PDB entry 6BK8 | electron microscopy, 3.30 A resolution | chains 5 and A of the 46 polymer chains in the assembly

== Chain 5 ==
Molecule: U5 snRNA
Source organism: Saccharomyces cerevisiae
Sequence (214 nucleotides; each row starts with the number of its first residue):
     1 AAGCAGCUUU ACAGAUCAAU GGCGGAGGGA GGUCAACAUC AAGAACUGUG GGCCUUUUAU
    61 UGCCUAUAGA ACUUAUAACG AACAUGGUUC UUGCCUUUUA CCAGAACCAU CCGGGUGUUG
   121 UCUCCAUAGA AACAGGUAAA GCUGUCCGUU ACUGUGGGCU UGCCAUAUUU UUUGGAACUU
   181 UUCUGCCCUU UUUCUCAAUG AGUAAGGAGG GCGU
Not modelled in the structure: 1-27, 56-59, 128-166, 174-214

== Chain A ==
Protein: Pre-mRNA-splicing factor Prp8
Source organism: Saccharomyces cerevisiae (strain ATCC 204508 / S288c)
UniProtKB: P33334 (PRP8_YEAST); residue numbers follow UniProt; this construct covers 1-2413
Amino-acid sequence (2413 residues; row label = number of the first residue in the row):
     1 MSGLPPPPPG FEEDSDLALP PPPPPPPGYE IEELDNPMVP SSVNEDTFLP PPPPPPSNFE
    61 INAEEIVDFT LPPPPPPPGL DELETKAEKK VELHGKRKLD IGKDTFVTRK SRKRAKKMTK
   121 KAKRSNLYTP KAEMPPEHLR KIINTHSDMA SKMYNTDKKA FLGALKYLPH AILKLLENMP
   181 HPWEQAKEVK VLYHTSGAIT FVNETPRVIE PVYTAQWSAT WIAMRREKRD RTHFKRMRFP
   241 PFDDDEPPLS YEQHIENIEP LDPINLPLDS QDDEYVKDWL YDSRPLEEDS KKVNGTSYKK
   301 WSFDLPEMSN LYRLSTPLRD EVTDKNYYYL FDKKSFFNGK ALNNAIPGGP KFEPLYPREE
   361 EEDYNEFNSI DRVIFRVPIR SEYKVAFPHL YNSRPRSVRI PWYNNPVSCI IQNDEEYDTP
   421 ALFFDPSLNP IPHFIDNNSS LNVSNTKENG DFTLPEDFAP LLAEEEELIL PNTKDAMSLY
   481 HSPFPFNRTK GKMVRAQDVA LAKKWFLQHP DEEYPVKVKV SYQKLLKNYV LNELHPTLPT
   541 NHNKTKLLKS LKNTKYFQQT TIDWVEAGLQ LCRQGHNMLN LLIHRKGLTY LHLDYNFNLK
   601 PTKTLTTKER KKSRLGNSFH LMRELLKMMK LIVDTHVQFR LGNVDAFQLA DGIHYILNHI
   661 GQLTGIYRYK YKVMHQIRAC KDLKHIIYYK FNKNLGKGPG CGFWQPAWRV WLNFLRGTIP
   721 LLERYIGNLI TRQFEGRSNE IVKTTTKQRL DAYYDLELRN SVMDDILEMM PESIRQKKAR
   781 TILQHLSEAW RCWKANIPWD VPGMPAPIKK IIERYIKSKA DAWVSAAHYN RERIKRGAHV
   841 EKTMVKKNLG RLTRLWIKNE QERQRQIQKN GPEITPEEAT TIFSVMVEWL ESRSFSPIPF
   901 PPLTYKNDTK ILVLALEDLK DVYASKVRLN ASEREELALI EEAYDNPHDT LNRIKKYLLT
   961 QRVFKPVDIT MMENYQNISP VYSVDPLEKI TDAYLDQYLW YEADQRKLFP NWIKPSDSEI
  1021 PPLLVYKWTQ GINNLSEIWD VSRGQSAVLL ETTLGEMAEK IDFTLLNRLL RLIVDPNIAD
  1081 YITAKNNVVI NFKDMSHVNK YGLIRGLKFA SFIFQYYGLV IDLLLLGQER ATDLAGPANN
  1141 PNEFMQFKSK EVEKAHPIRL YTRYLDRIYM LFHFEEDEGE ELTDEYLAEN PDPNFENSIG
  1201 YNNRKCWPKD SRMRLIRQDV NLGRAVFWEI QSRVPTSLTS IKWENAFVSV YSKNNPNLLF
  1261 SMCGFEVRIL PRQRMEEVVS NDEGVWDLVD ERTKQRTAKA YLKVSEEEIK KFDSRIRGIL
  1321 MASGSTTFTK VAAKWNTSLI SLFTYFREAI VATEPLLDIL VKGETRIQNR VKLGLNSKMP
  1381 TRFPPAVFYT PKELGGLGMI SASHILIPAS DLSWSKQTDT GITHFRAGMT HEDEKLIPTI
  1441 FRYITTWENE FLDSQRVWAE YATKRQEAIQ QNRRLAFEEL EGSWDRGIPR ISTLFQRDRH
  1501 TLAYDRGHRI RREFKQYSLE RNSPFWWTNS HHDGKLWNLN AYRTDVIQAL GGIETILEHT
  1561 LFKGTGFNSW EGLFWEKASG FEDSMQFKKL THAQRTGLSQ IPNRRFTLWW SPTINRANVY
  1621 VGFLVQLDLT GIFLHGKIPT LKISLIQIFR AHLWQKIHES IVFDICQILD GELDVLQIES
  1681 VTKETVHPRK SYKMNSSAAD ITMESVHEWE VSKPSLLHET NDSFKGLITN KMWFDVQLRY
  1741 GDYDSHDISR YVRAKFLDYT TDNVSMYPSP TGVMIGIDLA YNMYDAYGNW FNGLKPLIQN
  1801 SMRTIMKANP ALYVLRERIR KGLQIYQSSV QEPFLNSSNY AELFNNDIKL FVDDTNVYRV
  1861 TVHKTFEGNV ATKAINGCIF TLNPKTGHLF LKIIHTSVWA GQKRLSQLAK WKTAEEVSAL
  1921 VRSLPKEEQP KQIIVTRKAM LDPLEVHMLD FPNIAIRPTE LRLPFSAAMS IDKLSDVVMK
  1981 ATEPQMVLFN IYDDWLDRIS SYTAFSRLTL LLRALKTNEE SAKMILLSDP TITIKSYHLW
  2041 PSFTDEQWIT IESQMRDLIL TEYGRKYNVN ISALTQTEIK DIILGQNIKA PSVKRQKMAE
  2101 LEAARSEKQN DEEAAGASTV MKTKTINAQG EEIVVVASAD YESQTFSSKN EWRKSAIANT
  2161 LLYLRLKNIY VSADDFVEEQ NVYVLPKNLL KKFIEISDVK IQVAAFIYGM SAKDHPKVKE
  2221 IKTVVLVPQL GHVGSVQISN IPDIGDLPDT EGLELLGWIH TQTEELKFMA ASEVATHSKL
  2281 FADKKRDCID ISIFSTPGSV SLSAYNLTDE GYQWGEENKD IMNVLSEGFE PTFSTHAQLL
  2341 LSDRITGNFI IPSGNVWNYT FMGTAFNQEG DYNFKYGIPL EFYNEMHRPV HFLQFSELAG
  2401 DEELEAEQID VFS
Not modelled in the structure: 1-125, 360-364, 434-449, 2107-2413
Swiss-Prot annotation at these positions:
  - region: Met1585 to Leu1598 (Important for branch point selection)
  - mutagenesis: His1658 (H1658S: No effect on viability), Glu1684 (E1684Q: No effect on viability), His1687 (H1687S: No effect on viability), Asp1700 (D1700N: No effect on viability), Asp1735 (D1735N: No effect on viability), Asp1853 (D1853A: Alters protein folding. Severely impaired growth. Strongly reduced growth at 35 degrees Celsius; when associated with A-1854; D1853N: Reduced growth at 30 degrees Celsius ...), Asp1854 (D1854A: Reduced growth at 30 degrees Celsius. Strongly reduced growth at 16 degrees Celsius. Strongly reduced growth at 35 degrees Celsius; when associated with A-1853 ...), Thr1855 (T1855A: Reduced growth at 30 degrees Celsius. Strongly reduced growth at 16 degrees Celsius), Thr1936 (T1936A: Reduced growth at 30 degrees Celsius. Strongly reduced growth at 16 degrees Celsius), Arg1937 (R1937K: Severely impaired growth. Reduced growth at 30 degrees Celsius. Strongly reduced growth at 16 degrees Celsius)
Residues lining bound ligands: inositol hexakisphosphate (IHP): Arg236, Lys517, Tyr655, His659, Lys681, Lys684, His685, Tyr688, Tyr689, Asn692, Lys697, Gly698, Asn1618
What the authors report for this chain:
  - conformationally variable residues (order/disorder transition): Glu1576 to Ser1599
  - binding site for the 59-nt RNA strand: Phe1581, Gln1594

== Interface between chain 5 and chain A ==
Pairs across the interface - 108 pairs, chain 5 then chain A:
  G31(5) - Asn294(A)  sugar contact
  G31(5) - Gly295(A)  phosphate contact
  G32(5) - Asn294(A)  phosphate contact
  G32(5) - Gly295(A)  phosphate contact
  G32(5) - Thr296(A)  sugar contact
  G32(5) - Ser297(A)  phosphate contact
  U33(5) - Lys190(A)  sugar contact
  U33(5) - Glu204(A)  base contact
  U33(5) - Thr205(A)  hydrogen bond to the base
  U33(5) - Arg207(A)  base contact
  U33(5) - Arg284(A)  hydrogen bond to the base
  U33(5) - Thr296(A)  phosphate contact
  U33(5) - Ser297(A)  base contact
  C34(5) - Tyr128(A)  hydrogen bond to the sugar
  C34(5) - Lys552(A)  phosphate contact
  A35(5) - Tyr128(A)  hydrogen bond to the sugar
  A35(5) - Lys549(A)  salt bridge to the phosphate
  A35(5) - Lys552(A)  salt bridge to the phosphate
  A36(5) - Lys549(A)  phosphate contact
  C40(5) - Asn541(A)  hydrogen bond to the base
  C40(5) - His542(A)  salt bridge to the phosphate
  A41(5) - Asn541(A)  hydrogen bond to the phosphate
  U76(5) - Lys325(A)  base contact
  U76(5) - Lys334(A)  phosphate contact
  U76(5) - Trp402(A)  stacking on the base
  U76(5) - Asn405(A)  base contact
  A77(5) - Lys333(A)  salt bridge to the phosphate
  A77(5) - Lys334(A)  salt bridge to the phosphate
  C79(5) - Pro539(A)  base contact
  C79(5) - Asn541(A)  base contact
  G80(5) - Arg495(A)  base contact
  G80(5) - Pro539(A)  base contact
  A81(5) - Phe484(A)  base contact
  A81(5) - Arg488(A)  base contact
  A82(5) - Gln497(A)  sugar contact
  A82(5) - Asp498(A)  hydrogen bond to the sugar
  A82(5) - Lys503(A)  phosphate contact
  A82(5) - Arg709(A)  hydrogen bond to the phosphate
  C83(5) - Lys503(A)  salt bridge to the phosphate
  C83(5) - Asn532(A)  base contact
  C83(5) - Glu533(A)  hydrogen bond to the base
  C83(5) - Arg709(A)  salt bridge to the phosphate
  C83(5) - Asn713(A)  sugar contact
  C83(5) - Arg716(A)  sugar contact
  A84(5) - Asn528(A)  phosphate contact
  A84(5) - Asn532(A)  hydrogen bond to the phosphate
  A84(5) - Thr537(A)  hydrogen bond to the base
  A84(5) - Asn713(A)  hydrogen bond to the sugar
  A84(5) - Phe714(A)  sugar contact
  A84(5) - Arg716(A)  hydrogen bond to the base
  A84(5) - Gly717(A)  hydrogen bond to the sugar
  U85(5) - Lys670(A)  phosphate contact
  U85(5) - Gln676(A)  phosphate contact
  U85(5) - Gly717(A)  hydrogen bond to the sugar
  U85(5) - Leu721(A)  sugar contact
  G86(5) - Lys670(A)  salt bridge to the phosphate
  G86(5) - Lys672(A)  phosphate contact
  G86(5) - Leu721(A)  sugar contact
  G86(5) - Arg724(A)  hydrogen bond to the sugar
  U91(5) - Arg358(A)  phosphate contact
  C94(5) - Lys1378(A)  hydrogen bond to the sugar
  C95(5) - His839(A)  stacking on the base
  C95(5) - Arg1366(A)  salt bridge to the phosphate
  C95(5) - Asn1369(A)  phosphate contact
  C95(5) - Leu1373(A)  phosphate contact
  U97(5) - His839(A)  salt bridge to the phosphate
  U97(5) - Glu841(A)  sugar contact
  U98(5) - Lys747(A)  salt bridge to the phosphate
  A100(5) - Tyr671(A)  sugar contact
  C101(5) - Lys670(A)  salt bridge to the phosphate
  C101(5) - Tyr671(A)  sugar contact
  C101(5) - Lys672(A)  hydrogen bond to the phosphate
  C102(5) - His675(A)  salt bridge to the phosphate
  A103(5) - Glu353(A)  sugar contact
  A103(5) - His675(A)  salt bridge to the phosphate
  G104(5) - Lys340(A)  hydrogen bond to the phosphate
  G104(5) - Phe352(A)  phosphate contact
  G104(5) - Glu353(A)  sugar contact
  G104(5) - Leu355(A)  sugar contact
  G104(5) - Lys527(A)  salt bridge to the phosphate
  G104(5) - Leu531(A)  phosphate contact
  A105(5) - Lys340(A)  salt bridge to the phosphate
  A105(5) - Leu534(A)  phosphate contact
  A105(5) - His535(A)  salt bridge to the phosphate
  A106(5) - His535(A)  phosphate contact
  U110(5) - Thr540(A)  phosphate contact
  U110(5) - Pro720(A)  sugar contact
  C111(5) - Arg716(A)  hydrogen bond to the base
  C111(5) - Ile719(A)  sugar contact
  C111(5) - Pro720(A)  sugar contact
  C112(5) - His170(A)  salt bridge to the phosphate
  C112(5) - Leu173(A)  sugar contact
  C112(5) - Arg495(A)  sugar contact
  C112(5) - Arg716(A)  hydrogen bond to the base
  G113(5) - Lys174(A)  salt bridge to the phosphate
  G113(5) - Arg495(A)  hydrogen bond to the sugar
  G113(5) - Pro539(A)  base contact
  G113(5) - Lys544(A)  hydrogen bond to the base
  G113(5) - Lys546(A)  hydrogen bond to the base
  G114(5) - Lys544(A)  hydrogen bond to the base
  G115(5) - Lys299(A)  phosphate contact
  U116(5) - Lys300(A)  salt bridge to the phosphate
  G120(5) - Asn126(A)  hydrogen bond to the sugar
  G120(5) - Tyr128(A)  base contact
  U121(5) - Asn126(A)  phosphate contact
  U121(5) - Tyr128(A)  hydrogen bond to the sugar
  U121(5) - Pro130(A)  sugar contact
  C122(5) - Pro130(A)  sugar contact
Other interface residues (no listed pair), chain 5 (42 interface residues in all): U39, U96
Other interface residues (no listed pair), chain A (86 interface residues in all): Thr129, Glu177, Asn203, Tyr298, Asp332, Lys351, Pro357, Lys492, Ala500, Leu538, Asn553, Gln559, Asn617, Tyr669, Met1321, Arg1370

== In short ==
The interface between chain 5 and chain A involves 42 residues on one side and 86 on the other, with 27
hydrogen bonds, 20 salt bridges and 2 aromatic stacking contacts. Among the polar pairs are U33(5)-Thr205(A),
U33(5)-Arg284(A) and C40(5)-Asn541(A). The paper reports a binding site for the 59-nt RNA strand at Phe1581(A)
and Gln1594(A); conformational variability at Glu1576(A).
Here chain 5 is U5 snRNA (Saccharomyces cerevisiae) and chain A is Pre-mRNA-splicing factor Prp8
(Saccharomyces cerevisiae (strain ATCC 204508 / S288c)). Entry 6BK8 (S. cerevisiae spliceosomal post-catalytic
P complex) was determined by electron microscopy.
